Entry 1RVC (X-ray diffraction, 2.10 A resolution); this record covers chains A and B of the 6 polymer chains in the assembly.

Chain A (and B):
Molecule: Protein (eco rv (e.c.3.1.21.4))
From: Escherichia coli
Notes: chain B of this document is another copy of the same molecule, construct and numbering; everything in this record applies to it too
Reference sequence: P04390 (T2E5_ECOLI); residues 2-245 here correspond to UniProt positions 1-244 (UniProt number = residue number - 1)
Amino-acid sequence (244 residues; row label = number of the first residue in the row):
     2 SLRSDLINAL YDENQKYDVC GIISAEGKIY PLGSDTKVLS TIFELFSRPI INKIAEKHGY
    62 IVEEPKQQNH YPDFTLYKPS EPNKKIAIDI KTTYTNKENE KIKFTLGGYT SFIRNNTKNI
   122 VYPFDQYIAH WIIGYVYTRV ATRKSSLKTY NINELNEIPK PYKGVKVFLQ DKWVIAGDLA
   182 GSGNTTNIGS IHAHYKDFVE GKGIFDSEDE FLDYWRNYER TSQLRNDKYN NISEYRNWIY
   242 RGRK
Metal / ion sites: Mg2+ site 1: Glu45, Asp74 (shared with 1 residue of chain D); Mg2+ site 2: Gln69 (shared with 1 residue of chain D)

Chain A / chain B interface:
Residue-residue contacts (86; chain A residue first):
  Glu14(A) with Lys29(B), salt bridge; Tyr31(B), hydrogen bond
  Lys17(A) with Glu27(B)
  Tyr18(A) with Ser25(B); Glu27(B); Lys29(B); Tyr31(B)
  Asp19(A) with Ser25(B); Ala26(B), hydrogen bond (backbone-backbone); Glu27(B), hydrogen bond (backbone-side chain)
  Val20(A) with Ile24(B); Ser25(B)
  Cys21(A) with Ile24(B), hydrogen bond (backbone-backbone); Ser25(B); Ala26(B)
  Gly22(A) with Ile23(B); Ile24(B), hydrogen bond (backbone-backbone)
  Ile23(A) with Val20(B), hydrophobic; Gly22(B)
  Ile24(A) with Val20(B); Cys21(B), hydrogen bond (backbone-backbone); Gly22(B), hydrogen bond (backbone-backbone); Leu156(B), hydrophobic
  Ser25(A) with Tyr18(B); Asp19(B); Val20(B); Cys21(B); Leu156(B)
  Ala26(A) with Asp19(B), hydrogen bond (backbone-backbone); Cys21(B); Leu156(B)
  Glu27(A) with Lys17(B); Tyr18(B); Asp19(B), hydrogen bond (side chain-backbone)
  Lys29(A) with Glu14(B), salt bridge; Tyr18(B)
  Tyr31(A) with Glu14(B), hydrogen bond; Tyr18(B); Phe47(B); Pro50(B), hydrophobic
  Pro32(A) with Leu46(B)
  Leu33(A) with Leu46(B), hydrophobic
  Gly34(A) with Leu46(B)
  Asp36(A) with Gln69(B)
  Thr37(A) with Gln69(B), hydrogen bond (backbone-side chain)
  Lys38(A) with Thr42(B); Glu45(B), salt bridge
  Val39(A) with Thr42(B)
  Thr42(A) with Lys38(B); Val39(B); Thr42(B), hydrogen bond
  Ile43(A) with Ile23(B)
  Glu45(A) with Lys38(B), salt bridge
  Leu46(A) with Ile23(B), hydrophobic; Pro32(B); Leu33(B), hydrophobic; Gly34(B)
  Phe47(A) with Tyr31(B)
  Arg49(A) with Ser146(B); Ser147(B), hydrogen bond (side chain-backbone); Leu148(B)
  Pro50(A) with Tyr31(B), hydrophobic; Leu148(B); Thr150(B)
  Asn53(A) with Leu148(B), hydrogen bond (side chain-backbone)
  Lys67(A) with Arg144(B)
  Gln69(A) with Asp36(B); Thr37(B), hydrogen bond (side chain-backbone); Lys38(B); Arg140(B), hydrogen bond
  Tyr95(A) with Gln69(B)
  Arg140(A) with Lys67(B), hydrogen bond (side chain-backbone); Gln69(B)
  Thr143(A) with Arg49(B)
  Lys145(A) with Glu57(B)
  Ser147(A) with Arg49(B), hydrogen bond (backbone-side chain)
  Leu148(A) with Arg49(B); Pro50(B); Asn53(B)
  Thr150(A) with Pro50(B)
  Ile153(A) with Ile153(B), hydrophobic
  Leu156(A) with Ile24(B), hydrophobic; Ser25(B); Ala26(B); Gly28(B)
  Asn185(A) with Asn185(B)
Other interface residues (no listed pair), chain A (49 interface residues in all): Gly28, Ile30, Glu65, Asp74, Tyr138, Asn157, Lys161, Thr186
Other interface residues (no listed pair), chain B (50 interface residues in all): Ile30, Ile43, Glu65, Asp74, Tyr138, Lys149, Asn157, Lys161, Thr186

Overview:
49 residues of chain A face 50 of chain B across their interface; the contacts include 18 hydrogen bonds and 4
salt bridges. Polar pairs include Glu14(A)-Lys29(B), Lys38(A)-Glu45(B) and Glu14(A)-Tyr31(B). The Mg2+ site 1
is built by Glu45(A) and Asp74(A).
Chain A and chain B are both Protein (eco rv (e.c.3.1.21.4)) (Escherichia coli); the structure, MG2+ binding
to the active site of eco rv endonuclease: A crystallographic study of complexes with ..., was determined by
X-ray diffraction (same publication as 1RVA and 1RVB).
